Entry 6W5G (X-ray diffraction, 1.45 A resolution); this record covers chain A.

[Chain A]
Name: BAT-2 beta-lactamase
From: Bacillus atrophaeus
Notes: EC 3.5.2.6
Reference sequence: A0A0H3EA14 (A0A0H3EA14_BACA1); residues 1-267 here = UniProt positions 1-267
Sequence (267 residues; row label = number of the first residue in the row):
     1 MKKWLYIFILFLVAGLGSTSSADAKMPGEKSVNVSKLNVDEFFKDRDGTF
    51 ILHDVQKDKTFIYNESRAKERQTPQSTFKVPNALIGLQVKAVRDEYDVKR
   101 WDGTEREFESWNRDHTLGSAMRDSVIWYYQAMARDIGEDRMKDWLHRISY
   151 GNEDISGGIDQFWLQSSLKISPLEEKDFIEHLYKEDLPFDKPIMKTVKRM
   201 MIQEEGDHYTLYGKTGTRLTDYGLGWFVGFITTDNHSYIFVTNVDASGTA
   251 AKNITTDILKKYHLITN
Disordered / not traced: 1-30
Modified positions: Lys79 (lysine nz-carboxylic acid; KCX)

[Overview]
Chain A is BAT-2 beta-lactamase (Bacillus atrophaeus); the structure, Class D beta-lactamase BAT-2, was
determined by X-ray diffraction together with 6W5E, 6W5F and 6W5O from the same study.
